PDB entry 9D3R | electron microscopy, 3.30 A resolution | chains A and I of the 10 polymer chains in the assembly

# Chain A
Name: Histone H3.2
Organism: Homo sapiens
UniProtKB: Q71DI3 (H32_HUMAN); residues 39-135 here correspond to UniProt positions 40-136 (UniProt number = residue number + 1)
Amino-acid sequence (97 residues; numbered 39 to 135; the number before each row is that of its first residue):
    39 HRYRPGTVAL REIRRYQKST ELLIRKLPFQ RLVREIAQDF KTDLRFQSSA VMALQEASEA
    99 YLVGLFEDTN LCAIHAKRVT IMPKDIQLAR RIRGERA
Swiss-Prot annotation at these positions:
  - modified residue: Tyr41 (Phosphotyrosine), Lys56 (N6,N6,N6-trimethyllysine), Ser57 (Phosphoserine), Lys64 (N6-(2-hydroxyisobutyryl)lysine), Lys79 (N6,N6,N6-trimethyllysine), Thr80 (Phosphothreonine), Ser86 (Phosphoserine), Thr107 (Phosphothreonine), Lys115 (N6-acetyllysine), Lys122 (N6-(2-hydroxyisobutyryl)lysine)
  - lipidation: Cys110 (S-palmitoyl cysteine)

# Chain I
Molecule: 5S rDNA (noncoding strand)
Organism: Xenopus borealis
Sequence (145 nucleotides; row label = number of the first residue in the row; numbers below 1 keep their minus sign (DC-72 is residue -72)):
   -72 CTTGTTTTCC TGCCTGGGGG AAAAGACCCT GGCATGGGGA GGAGCTGGGC CCCCCCCAGA
   -12 AGGCAGCACA AGGGGAGGAA AAGTCAGCCT TGTGCTCGCC TACGGCCATA CCACCCTGAA
    48 AGTGCCCGAT ATCGTCTGAT CTCGG

# Interface between chain A and chain I
Pairs across the interface (20; chain A residue first):
  His39(A) - DC70(I)  sugar contact
  Arg40(A) - DC-6(I)  salt bridge to the phosphate
  Arg40(A) - DC70(I)  sugar contact
  Arg40(A) - DG71(I)  salt bridge to the phosphate
  Tyr41(A) - DT69(I)  phosphate contact
  Tyr41(A) - DC70(I)  phosphate contact
  Arg42(A) - DA-5(I)  salt bridge to the phosphate
  Arg42(A) - DC70(I)  hydrogen bond to the phosphate
  Pro43(A) - DA-5(I)  phosphate contact
  Thr45(A) - DC70(I)  hydrogen bond to the phosphate
  Arg72(A) - DC-23(I)  salt bridge to the phosphate
  Arg83(A) - DG-24(I)  hydrogen bond to the sugar
  Phe84(A) - DG-24(I)  sugar contact
  Phe84(A) - DC-23(I)  hydrogen bond to the phosphate
  Gln85(A) - DG-24(I)  phosphate contact
  Ser86(A) - DG-24(I)  hydrogen bond to the phosphate
  Arg116(A) - DA-3(I)  phosphate contact
  Arg116(A) - DA-2(I)  salt bridge to the phosphate
  Val117(A) - DA-3(I)  hydrogen bond to the phosphate
  Thr118(A) - DA-3(I)  hydrogen bond to the phosphate
Interface residues without a listed pair, chain A (18 interface residues in all): Arg63, Lys115, Met120, Lys122
Interface residues without a listed pair, chain I (11 interface residues in all): DA-13, DC-4

# Overview
The interface between chain A and chain I involves 18 residues on one side and 11 on the other; the contacts
include 7 hydrogen bonds and 5 salt bridges. Among the polar pairs are Arg83(A)-DG-24(I), Arg42(A)-DC70(I) and
Thr45(A)-DC70(I).
Chain A is Histone H3.2 (Homo sapiens) and chain I is 5S rDNA (noncoding strand) (Xenopus borealis); the
structure, 147-bp 5S rDNA nucleosome - closed, was determined by electron microscopy, deposited together with
9D3K, 9D3L, 9D3N, 9D3O, 9D3Q, 9D3S and 9D3T.
